Entry 6HJR (electron microscopy, 4.20 A resolution (low resolution: residue-level contacts below are approximate; hydrogen-bond / salt-bridge calls are withheld)); this record covers chains D and F of the 6 polymer chains in the assembly.

Chain D (and F):
Protein: Hemagglutinin
Source organism: Influenza A virus (strain A/Duck/Alberta/35/1976 H1N1)
Notes: chain F of this document is another copy of the same molecule, construct and numbering; everything in this record applies to it too
UniProt: P26562 (HEMA_I76A4); residues 1-203 here correspond to UniProt positions 345-547 (UniProt number = residue number + 344)
Amino-acid sequence (203 residues; row label = number of the first residue in the row):
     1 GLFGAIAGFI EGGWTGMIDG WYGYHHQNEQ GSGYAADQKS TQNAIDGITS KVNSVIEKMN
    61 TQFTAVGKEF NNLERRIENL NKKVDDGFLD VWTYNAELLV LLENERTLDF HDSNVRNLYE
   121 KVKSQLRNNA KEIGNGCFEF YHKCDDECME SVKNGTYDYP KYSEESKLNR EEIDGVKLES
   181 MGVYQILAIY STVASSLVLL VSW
Cystine bridges: Cys144-Cys148
Covalently attached groups: N-acetylglucosamine (NAG) linked to Asn154
Swiss-Prot annotation at these positions:
  - glycosylation: Asn154 (N-linked (GlcNAc...) asparagine)

Chain D / chain F interface:
Residue-residue contacts - 33 pairs, chain D then chain F:
  Gly1(D) with Phe3(F); Ser113(F)
  Leu2(D) with Ser113(F); Asn117(F)
  Phe3(D) with Phe3(F); Asn117(F)
  Gly4(D) with Asn117(F)
  Arg76(D) with Lys68(F); Glu69(F); Phe70(F); Glu74(F)
  Asn79(D) with Lys68(F)
  Leu80(D) with Lys68(F); Leu80(F)
  Lys83(D) with Asn81(F); Asp85(F)
  Gly87(D) with Phe88(F)
  Phe88(D) with Phe88(F)
  Tyr94(D) with Met59(F); Asn95(F); Leu99(F)
  Glu97(D) with Lys58(F)
  Leu98(D) with Leu99(F)
  Leu101(D) with Lys58(F)
  Glu105(D) with Arg106(F)
  Arg106(D) with Arg106(F)
  Ile133(D) with Arg127(F)
  Asp174(D) with Lys167(F)
  Tyr190(D) with Ser191(F); Ala194(F); Ser195(F)
  Leu197(D) with Leu197(F); Val201(F)
Other interface residues (no listed pair), chain D (27 interface residues in all): Val84, Asp90, Val91, Asn95, Asp109, Arg116, Lys131
Other interface residues (no listed pair), chain F (30 interface residues in all): Ser54, Val84, Val91, Trp92, Arg116, Glu120, Val198

Summary:
Chain D and chain F form an interface of 27 and 30 residues respectively. N-acetylglucosamine is covalently
linked to Asn154(D).
Chain D and chain F are both Hemagglutinin (Influenza A virus (strain A/Duck/Alberta/35/1976 H1N1)); the
structure, Structure of full-length Influenza Hemagglutinin with tilted transmembrane
(A/duck/Alberta/35/76[H1N1]), was determined by electron microscopy, deposited together with 6HJN.
